PDB entry 8SO9 | electron microscopy, 3.03 A resolution | chains A and B

# Chain A
Name: phosphatidylinositol-4,5-bisphosphate 3-kinase
Organism: Sus scrofa
UniProt: A0A8D1WUA4 (A0A8D1WUA4_PIG); residues 2-1102 here = UniProt positions 2-1102
Chain sequence (1108 residues; row label = number of the first residue in the row; numbers below 1 keep their minus sign (Met-5 is residue -5)):
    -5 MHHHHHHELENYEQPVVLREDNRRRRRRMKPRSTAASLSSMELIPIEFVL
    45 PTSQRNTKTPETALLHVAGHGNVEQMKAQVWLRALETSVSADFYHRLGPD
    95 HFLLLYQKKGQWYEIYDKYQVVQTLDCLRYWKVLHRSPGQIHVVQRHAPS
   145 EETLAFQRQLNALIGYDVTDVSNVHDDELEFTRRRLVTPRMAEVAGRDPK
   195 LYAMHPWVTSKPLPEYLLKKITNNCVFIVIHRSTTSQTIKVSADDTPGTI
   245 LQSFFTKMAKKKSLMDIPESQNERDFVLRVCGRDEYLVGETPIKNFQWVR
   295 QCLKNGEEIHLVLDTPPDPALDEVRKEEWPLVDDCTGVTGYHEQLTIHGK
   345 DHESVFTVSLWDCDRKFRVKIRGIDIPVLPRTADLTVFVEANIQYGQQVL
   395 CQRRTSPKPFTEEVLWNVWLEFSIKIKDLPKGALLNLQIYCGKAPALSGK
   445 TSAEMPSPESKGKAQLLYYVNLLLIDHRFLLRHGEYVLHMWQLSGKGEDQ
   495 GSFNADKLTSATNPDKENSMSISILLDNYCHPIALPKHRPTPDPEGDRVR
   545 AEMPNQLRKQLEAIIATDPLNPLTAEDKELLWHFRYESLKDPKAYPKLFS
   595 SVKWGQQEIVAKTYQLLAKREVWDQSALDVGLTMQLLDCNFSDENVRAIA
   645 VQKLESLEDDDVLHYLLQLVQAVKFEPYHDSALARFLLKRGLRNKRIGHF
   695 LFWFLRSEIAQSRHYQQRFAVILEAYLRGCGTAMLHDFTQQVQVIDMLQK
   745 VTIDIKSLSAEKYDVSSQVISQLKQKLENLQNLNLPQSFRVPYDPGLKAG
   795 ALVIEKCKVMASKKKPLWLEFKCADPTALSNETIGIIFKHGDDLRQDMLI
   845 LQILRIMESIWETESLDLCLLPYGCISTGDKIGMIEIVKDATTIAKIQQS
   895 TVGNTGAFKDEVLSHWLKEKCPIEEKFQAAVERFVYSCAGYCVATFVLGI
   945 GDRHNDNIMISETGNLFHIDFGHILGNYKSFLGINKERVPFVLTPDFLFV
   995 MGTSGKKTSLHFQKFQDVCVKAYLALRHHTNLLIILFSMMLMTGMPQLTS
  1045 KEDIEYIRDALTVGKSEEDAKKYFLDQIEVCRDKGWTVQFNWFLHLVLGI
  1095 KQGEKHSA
Disordered / not traced: -5 to 36, 48-52, 439-456, 490-494, 540-542, 753-759, 970-979, 1093-1102
Construct notes: initiating methionine (-5); expression tag (-4 to 1)
Reported in the primary citation:
  - contacts within the chain: Pro989-Trp1080, Phe902-Trp1080, Asp904-Trp1080
  - mutagenesis - L564S: abolished catalytic activity on Gbetagamma
  - allosteric site: Leu564

# Chain B
Name: Phosphoinositide 3-kinase regulatory subunit 5
Organism: Sus scrofa
UniProt: A0A8D0T2D6 (A0A8D0T2D6_PIG); residue numbers follow UniProt; this construct covers 1-877
Chain sequence (890 residues; each row starts with the number of its first residue):
     1 MQPGATTCTEDRIQHALERCLHGLSLSRRSTSWSAGLCLNCWSLQELVSR
    51 DPGHFLILLEQILQKTREVQEKGTYDLLAPLALLFYSTVLCTPHFPPDSD
   101 LLLKAARTYHRFLTWPVPYCSICQELLTFIDAELKAPGISYQRLVRAEQG
   151 LSTRSHRSSTVTVLLLNPVEVQAEFLDVADKLSTPGPSPHSAYITLLLHA
   201 FQATFGAHCDLSGLHRRLQSKTLAELEAIFTETAEAQELASGIGDAAEAR
   251 QWLRTKLQAVGEKAGFPGVLDTAKPGKLRTIPIPVARCYTYSWNQDSFDI
   301 LQEILLKEQELLQPEILDDEEDEDEEDEEEDLDADGHCAERDSVLSTGSA
   351 ASHASTLSLASSQASGPTLSRQLLTSFVSGLSDGVDSGYMEDIEESAYER
   401 PRRPGGHERRGHRRPGQKFNRIYKLFKSTSQMVLRRDSRSLEGSPDSGPP
   451 LRRAGSLCSPLDSPTLPPSRAQRSRSLPQPKLSPQLPGWLLAPASRHQRR
   501 RPFLSGDEDPKASTLRVVVFGSDRISGKVARAYSNLRRLENNRPLLTRFF
   551 KLQFFYVPVKRSRGTGTPTSPAPRSQTPPLPTDAPRHPGPAELGAAPWEE
   601 STNDISHYLGMLDPWYERNVLGLMHLPPEVLCQSLKAEPRPLEGSPAQLP
   651 ILADMLLYYCRFAARPVLLQVYQTELTFITGEKTTEIFIHSLELGHSAAT
   701 RAIKASGPGSKRLGIDGDREAVPLTLQIIYSKGAISGRSRWSNMEKLCTS
   751 VNLSKACRQQEELDSSTEALTLNLTEVVKRQTPKSKKGFNQISTSQIKVD
   801 KVQIIGSNSCPFAVCLDQDERKILQSVIRCEVSPCYKPEKSSLCPPPQRP
   851 SYPPAPATPDLCSLLCLPIMTFSGALPGGGGSDYKDDDDK
Disordered / not traced: 1-6, 23-36, 313-511, 560-603, 624-648, 703-722, 757-765, 782-792, 836-865, 874-890
Construct notes: expression tag (878-890)
Reported in the primary citation:
  - contacts within the chain: Leu669-Ile689

# How chain A and chain B interact
Pairs across the interface - 34 pairs, chain A then chain B:
  Ile341(A) - His110(B)  hydrogen bond (backbone-side chain)
  Ile341(A) - Thr114(B)
  Lys344(A) - His110(B)
  His346(A) - Asp131(B)
  Val352(A) - Thr114(B)
  Arg359(A) - Tyr75(B)  hydrogen bond
  Arg359(A) - Thr114(B)  hydrogen bond (side chain-backbone)
  Arg359(A) - Trp115(B)
  Arg359(A) - Pro116(B)
  Arg362(A) - Tyr75(B)
  Asp369(A) - Ala734(B)
  Asp369(A) - Arg738(B)  salt bridge
  Pro371(A) - Arg738(B)
  Pro371(A) - Arg740(B)  hydrogen bond (backbone-side chain)
  Glu406(A) - Arg740(B)  salt bridge
  Glu407(A) - Ala734(B)
  Glu407(A) - Ile735(B)
  Val481(A) - Ser736(B)
  Lys510(A) - Arg738(B)  hydrogen bond (backbone-side chain)
  Glu511(A) - Arg738(B)
  Ser513(A) - Arg738(B)  hydrogen bond (backbone-side chain)
  Ser515(A) - Ser736(B)
  Ser515(A) - Arg738(B)
  Ser517(A) - Ile735(B)
  Asp521(A) - Pro116(B)
  Asn522(A) - Pro116(B)
  Asn522(A) - Val117(B)  hydrogen bond (backbone-backbone)
  Tyr523(A) - Thr114(B)
  Tyr523(A) - Trp115(B)
  Tyr523(A) - Pro116(B)  hydrophobic
  Cys524(A) - Cys120(B)  hydrogen bond
  Cys524(A) - Ser121(B)
  Cys524(A) - Gln124(B)  hydrogen bond
  His525(A) - Gln124(B)
Other interface residues (no listed pair), chain A (32 interface residues in all): His342, Val349, Asp356, Cys357, Lys360, Arg366, Gly367, Ile370, Leu409, His483, Asn512
Other interface residues (no listed pair), chain B (21 interface residues in all): Arg111, Leu113, Leu127, Thr128, Gly733, Ser766

# Overview
Chain A and chain B form an interface of 32 and 21 residues respectively, with 9 hydrogen bonds and 2 salt
bridges. Among the polar pairs are Asp369(A)-Arg738(B), Glu406(A)-Arg740(B) and Ile341(A)-His110(B). The paper
reports that L564S of chain A abolishes catalytic activity on Gbetagamma; an allosteric site at Leu564(A).
Here chain A is phosphatidylinositol-4,5-bisphosphate 3-kinase and chain B is Phosphoinositide 3-kinase
regulatory subunit 5, both from Sus scrofa. Entry 8SO9 (Phosphoinositide phosphate 3 kinase gamma) was
determined by electron microscopy (same publication as 8SOA, 8SOB, 8SOC, 8SOD and 8SOE).
